PDB entry 5Z4C | X-ray diffraction, 1.65 A resolution | chain A

# Chain A
Molecule: Terminal uridylyltransferase Tailor
Organism: Drosophila melanogaster
Notes: EC 2.7.7.52
Reference sequence: Q9VI58 (TUTT_DROME); residues 202-560 here = UniProt positions 202-560
Sequence (361 residues; each row starts with the number of its first residue):
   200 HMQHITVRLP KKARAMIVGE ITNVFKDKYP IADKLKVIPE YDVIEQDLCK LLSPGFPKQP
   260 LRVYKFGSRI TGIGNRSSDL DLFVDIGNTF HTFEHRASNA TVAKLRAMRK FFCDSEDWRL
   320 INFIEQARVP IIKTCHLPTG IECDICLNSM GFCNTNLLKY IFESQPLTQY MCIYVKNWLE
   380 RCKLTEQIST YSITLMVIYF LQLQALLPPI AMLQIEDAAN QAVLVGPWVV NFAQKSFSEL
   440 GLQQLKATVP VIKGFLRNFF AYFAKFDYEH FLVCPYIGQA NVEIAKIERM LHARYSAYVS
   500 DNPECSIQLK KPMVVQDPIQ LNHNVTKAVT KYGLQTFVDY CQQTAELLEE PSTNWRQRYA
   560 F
Disordered / not traced: 200, 550-560
Sequence notes: expression tag (200-201)
What the authors report for this chain:
  - mutagenesis - H294A, R295A, R295K, R327K, N347A: decreased catalytic activity
  - mutagenesis - N347A: unchanged catalytic activity
  - mutagenesis - R327A: decreased catalytic activity on RNA substrate ending in GU-3'
  - mutagenesis - V328L, V328R: abolished catalytic activity on truncated miR-1003 bearing 3'G
  - mutagenesis - V328I: decreased catalytic activity on truncated miR-1003 bearing 3'G
  - mutagenesis - V328I, V328L, V328R: unchanged binding to RNA substrate

# Summary
The paper reports that H294A, R295A and R295K, among others, reduce catalytic activity; V328L and V328R
abolish catalytic activity on truncated miR-1003 bearing 3'G; 9 substitutions were tested in all.
Chain A is Terminal uridylyltransferase Tailor (Drosophila melanogaster); the structure, Crystal structure of
Tailor, was determined by X-ray diffraction, deposited together with 5Z4A, 5Z4D, 5Z4J and 5Z4M.
